PDB entry 9MVY | X-ray diffraction, 2.71 A resolution | chains A and H of the 5 polymer chains in the assembly

[Chain A]
Name: DNA (cytosine-5)-methyltransferase 1
Organism: Zea mays
Notes: EC 2.1.1.37
UniProtKB: Q9AXT8 (CMT1_MAIZE); residue numbers follow UniProt; this construct covers 130-887
Amino-acid sequence (758 residues; each row starts with the number of its first residue):
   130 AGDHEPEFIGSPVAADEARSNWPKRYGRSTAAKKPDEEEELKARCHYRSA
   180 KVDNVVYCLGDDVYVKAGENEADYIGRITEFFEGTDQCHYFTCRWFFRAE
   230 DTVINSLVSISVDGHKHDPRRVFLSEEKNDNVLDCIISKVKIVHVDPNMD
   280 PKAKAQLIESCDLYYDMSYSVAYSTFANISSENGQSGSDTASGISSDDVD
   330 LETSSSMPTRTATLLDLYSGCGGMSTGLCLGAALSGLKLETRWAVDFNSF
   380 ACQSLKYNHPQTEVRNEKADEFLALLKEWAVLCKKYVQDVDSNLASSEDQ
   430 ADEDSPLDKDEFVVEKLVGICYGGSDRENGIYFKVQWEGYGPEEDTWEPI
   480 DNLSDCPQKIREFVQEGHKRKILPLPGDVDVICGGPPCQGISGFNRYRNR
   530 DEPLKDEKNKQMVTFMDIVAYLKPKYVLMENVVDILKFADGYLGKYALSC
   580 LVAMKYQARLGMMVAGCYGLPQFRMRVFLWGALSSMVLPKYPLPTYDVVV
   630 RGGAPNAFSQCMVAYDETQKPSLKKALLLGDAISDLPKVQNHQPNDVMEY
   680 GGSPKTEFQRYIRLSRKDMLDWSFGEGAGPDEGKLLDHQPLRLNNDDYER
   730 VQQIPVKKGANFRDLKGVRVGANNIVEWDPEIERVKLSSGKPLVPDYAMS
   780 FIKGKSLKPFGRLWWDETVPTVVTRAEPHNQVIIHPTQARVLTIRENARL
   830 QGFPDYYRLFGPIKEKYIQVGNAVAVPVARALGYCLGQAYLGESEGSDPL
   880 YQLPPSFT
Unresolved in the structure: 130-132, 156-168, 309-338, 417-439, 886-887
Small-molecule neighbours: S-adenosylhomocysteine (SAH): Tyr347, Ser348, Gly349, Cys350, Gly351, Gly352, Met353, Asp375, Phe376, Asn377, Glu396, Lys397, Ala398, Gly514, Pro516, Gln540, Glu559, Asn851, Ala852, Val853

[Chain H]
Name: Histone H3.2
Organism: Zea mays
UniProtKB: P69246 (H32_MAIZE); residues 1-32 here correspond to UniProt positions 2-33 (UniProt number = residue number + 1)
Amino-acid sequence (32 residues; each row starts with the number of its first residue):
     1 ARTKQTARKSTGGKAPRKQLATKAARKSAPAT
Unresolved in the structure: 1-4, 11-32
Modified / non-standard residues: Lys9 ((2R)-2-amino-3-(2-dimethylaminoethylsulfanyl)propanoic acid; M2L)
Swiss-Prot annotation at these positions:
  - modified residue: Lys4 (N6,N6,N6-trimethyllysine), Ser10 (Phosphoserine), Thr11 (Phosphothreonine), Lys14 (N6-acetyllysine), Lys18 (N6-acetyllysine), Lys23 (N6-acetyllysine), Lys27 (N6,N6,N6-trimethyllysine), Ser28 (Phosphoserine)

[Chain A / chain H interface]
Pairs across the interface (27):
  Glu440(A) - Ala7(H)  hydrogen bond (backbone-backbone)
  Glu440(A) - Arg8(H)
  Glu440(A) - Lys9(H)
  Phe441(A) - Gln5(H)
  Phe441(A) - Thr6(H)
  Phe441(A) - Ala7(H)  hydrogen bond (backbone-backbone)
  Phe441(A) - Lys9(H)
  Val442(A) - Gln5(H)
  Val443(A) - Gln5(H)
  Trp466(A) - Ala7(H)  hydrophobic
  Trp466(A) - Arg8(H)
  Trp466(A) - Lys9(H)
  Tyr469(A) - Lys9(H)
  Glu473(A) - Lys9(H)
  Glu477(A) - Arg8(H)
  Glu477(A) - Lys9(H)
  Glu477(A) - Ser10(H)
  Asn481(A) - Ala7(H)
  Asn481(A) - Arg8(H)  hydrogen bond (backbone-backbone)
  Leu482(A) - Ala7(H)  hydrophobic
  Asp484(A) - Gln5(H)
  Asp484(A) - Thr6(H)  hydrogen bond (backbone-backbone)
  Cys485(A) - Gln5(H)
  Cys485(A) - Thr6(H)  hydrogen bond (backbone-backbone)
  Pro486(A) - Gln5(H)
  Gln487(A) - Gln5(H)  hydrogen bond (backbone-side chain)
  Lys488(A) - Gln5(H)  hydrogen bond (backbone-side chain)
Also at the interface, not in a pair above, chain A (16 interface residues in all): Thr475

[Summary]
16 residues of chain A and 6 residues of chain H are in contact, with 7 hydrogen bonds. Polar pairs include
Gln487(A)-Gln5(H), Lys488(A)-Gln5(H) and Glu440(A)-Ala7(H). Chain A binds S-adenosylhomocysteine.
Chain A is DNA (cytosine-5)-methyltransferase 1 and chain H is Histone H3.2, both from Zea mays; the
structure, Crystal structure of ZMET2 in complex with unmethylated CTG DNA and a histone H3Kc9me2 peptide, was
determined by X-ray diffraction.
